9MRD - chains A and D; structure by X-ray diffraction, 1.90 A resolution.

Chain A:
Protein: exodeoxyribonuclease III
From: Danio rerio
Notes: EC 3.1.11.2
UniProtKB: E7FAN2 (E7FAN2_DANRE); residues 50-244 here = UniProt positions 50-244
Amino-acid sequence (195 residues; row label = number of the first residue in the row):
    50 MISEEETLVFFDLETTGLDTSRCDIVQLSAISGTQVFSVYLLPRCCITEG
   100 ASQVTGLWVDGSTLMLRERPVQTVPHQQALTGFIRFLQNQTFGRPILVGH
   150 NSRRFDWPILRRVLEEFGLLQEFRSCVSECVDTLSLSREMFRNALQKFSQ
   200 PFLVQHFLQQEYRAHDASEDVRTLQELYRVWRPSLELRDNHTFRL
Not modelled in the structure: 50-53, 208-213
Construct notes: conflict Thr83 (Ala in E7FAN2), Val176 (Ala in E7FAN2), Arg212 (Gly in E7FAN2)
Metal / ion sites: Ca2+: Asp61 (shared with DG300(D), DA301(D) of chain D)

Chain D:
Molecule: 4-nt DNA strand
Sequence (4 nucleotides; row label = number of the first residue in the row):
   298 ACGA
Metal / ion sites: Ca2+: DG300, DA301 (shared with Asp61(A) of chain A)

How chain A and chain D interact:
Contacting residue pairs (26; chain A residue first):
  Asp61(A) with DA301(D), phosphate contact
  Leu62(A) with DA301(D), sugar contact
  Glu63(A) with DA301(D), phosphate contact
  Thr64(A) with DA301(D), hydrogen bond to the phosphate
  Gly66(A) with DA301(D), base contact
  Leu67(A) with DG300(D), base contact; DA301(D), base contact
  Thr97(A) with DA301(D), base contact
  Gly99(A) with DA301(D), base contact
  Ala100(A) with DA301(D), base contact
  Val103(A) with DA301(D), base contact
  Thr104(A) with DA301(D), phosphate contact
  His149(A) with DG300(D), phosphate contact
  Asn150(A) with DC299(D), hydrogen bond to the base; DG300(D), hydrogen bond to the sugar
  Phe154(A) with DG300(D), sugar contact; DA301(D), sugar contact
  Leu183(A) with DC299(D), phosphate contact
  Arg187(A) with DA298(D), sugar contact; DC299(D), salt bridge to the phosphate
  Lys196(A) with DC299(D), phosphate contact
  Phe197(A) with DC299(D), hydrogen bond to the phosphate
  Ser198(A) with DC299(D), phosphate contact; DG300(D), phosphate contact
  Gln199(A) with DG300(D), hydrogen bond to the phosphate
  His214(A) with DA301(D), salt bridge to the phosphate
Interface residues without a listed pair, chain A (24 interface residues in all): Gln195, Pro200, Asp219

Overview:
24 residues of chain A face 4 of chain D across their interface, with 5 hydrogen bonds and 2 salt bridges.
Polar contacts include Asn150(A)-DC299(D), Asn150(A)-DG300(D) and Thr64(A)-DA301(D). The Ca2+ site is built by
Asp61(A), DG300(D) and DA301(D).
Here chain A is exodeoxyribonuclease III (Danio rerio) and chain D is a 4-nt DNA strand. Entry 9MRD (Crystal
Structure of TREX1 Homolog Plex9.1 bound to ssDNA) was determined by X-ray diffraction.
